PDB entry 7WT9 | electron microscopy, 4.30 A resolution (low resolution: residue-level contacts below are approximate; hydrogen-bond / salt-bridge calls are withheld) | chains H and A of the 3 polymer chains in the assembly

Chain H:
Name: Heavy chain of Fab 9A8
Organism: Homo sapiens
Notes: antibody fragment or engineered binder
Chain sequence (122 residues; row label = number of the first residue in the row):
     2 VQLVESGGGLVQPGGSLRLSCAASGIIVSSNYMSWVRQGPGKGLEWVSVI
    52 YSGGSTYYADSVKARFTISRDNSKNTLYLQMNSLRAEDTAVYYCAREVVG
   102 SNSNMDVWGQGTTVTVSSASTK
Disulfides: Cys-22/Cys-95

Chain A:
Name: Light chain of Fab 9A8
Organism: Homo sapiens
Notes: antibody fragment or engineered binder
Chain sequence (107 residues; row label = number of the first residue in the row):
     1 DIQMTQSPSSLSASVGDRVTITCQASQDINIYLNWYQQKPGKAPKLLIYD
    51 ASNLETGVPSRFSGSGSGTDFTFTINSLQPEDIATYYCQQYDNLPRTFGQ
   101 GTKVEIK
Disulfides: Cys-23/Cys-88

Chain H / chain A interface:
Contacting residue pairs (30):
  Val-37(H) with Phe-98(A)
  Lys-43(H) with Tyr-87(A)
  Gly-44(H) with Tyr-87(A); Gln-100(A)
  Leu-45(H) with Tyr-87(A); Phe-98(A)
  Glu-46(H) with Phe-98(A)
  Trp-47(H) with Leu-94(A); Pro-95(A); Arg-96(A); Phe-98(A)
  Tyr-94(H) with Gln-38(A); Lys-42(A); Pro-44(A)
  Glu-98(H) with Arg-96(A)
  Val-99(H) with Tyr-36(A); Leu-46(A)
  Val-100(H) with Asn-34(A)
  Ser-102(H) with Asp-50(A)
  Asn-103(H) with Tyr-49(A); Asn-53(A)
  Ser-104(H) with Tyr-49(A)
  Asn-105(H) with Tyr-49(A); Thr-56(A)
  Asp-107(H) with Leu-46(A); Glu-55(A)
  Trp-109(H) with Tyr-36(A); Pro-44(A); Leu-46(A)
  Gln-111(H) with Ala-43(A)
Interface residues without a listed pair, chain H (24 interface residues in all): Ser-35, Gln-39, Val-50, Tyr-52, Tyr-58, Met-106, Gly-110
Interface residues without a listed pair, chain A (22 interface residues in all): Gly-41, Lys-45, Tyr-91, Gly-99

Overview:
The interface between chain H and chain A involves 24 residues on one side and 22 on the other.
Here chain H is Heavy chain of Fab 9A8 and chain A is Light chain of Fab 9A8, both from Homo sapiens. Entry
7WT9 (SARS-CoV-2 Omicron variant spike RBD in complex with Fab 9A8) was determined by electron microscopy
together with 7WT7 and 7WT8 from the same study.
